Entry 4LI6 (X-ray diffraction, 2.05 A resolution); this record covers chain A.

== Chain A ==
Name: Tankyrase-1
Source organism: Homo sapiens
Notes: EC 2.4.2.30; fragment: catalytic domain
Reference sequence: O95271 (TNKS1_HUMAN); residue numbers follow UniProt; this construct covers 1105-1327
Amino-acid sequence (224 residues; each row starts with the number of its first residue):
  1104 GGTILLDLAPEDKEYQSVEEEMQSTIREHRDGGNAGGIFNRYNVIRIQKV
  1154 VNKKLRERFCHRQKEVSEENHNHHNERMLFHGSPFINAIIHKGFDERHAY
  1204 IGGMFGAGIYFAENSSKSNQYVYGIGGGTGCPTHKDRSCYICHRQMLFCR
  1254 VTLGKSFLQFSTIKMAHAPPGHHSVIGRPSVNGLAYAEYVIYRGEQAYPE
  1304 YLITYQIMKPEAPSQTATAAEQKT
Not modelled in the structure: 1104, 1283-1288, 1315-1327
Differences from the reference sequence: expression tag (1104)
Ion coordination: Zn2+: C1234, H1237, C1242, C1245
Ligand contacts: 1XO (N-[(4-oxo-3,4-dihydroquinazolin-2-yl)methyl]-3-phenyl-N-(thiophen-2-ylmethyl)propanamide): F1183, H1184, G1185, S1186, P1187, F1188, I1192, F1197, D1198, H1201, A1202, Y1203, G1211, I1212, Y1213, F1214, A1215, K1220, S1221, Y1224, G1227, I1228, E1291

== Overview ==
Ligands of chain A: compound 1XO. The Zn2+ site is built by C1234, H1237, C1242 and C1245.
Chain A is Tankyrase-1 (Homo sapiens); the structure, TANKYRASE-1 Complexed with small molecule inhibitor
N-[(4-oxo-3,4-dihydroquinazolin-2-yl)methyl]-3-phenyl-N-(thiophen-2-ylmethyl)propanamide, was determined by
X-ray diffraction (same publication as 4LI7 and 4LI8).
